6HEA - chains m and n of the 34 polymer chains in the assembly; structure by electron microscopy, 7.04 A resolution (low resolution: residue-level contacts below are approximate; hydrogen-bond / salt-bridge calls are withheld).

# Chain m (and n)
Molecule: Proteasome subunit beta
From: Archaeoglobus fulgidus DSM 4304
Notes: EC 3.4.25.1; chain n of this document is another copy of the same molecule, construct and numbering; everything in this record applies to it too
Reference sequence: Q9P996 (PSB_ARCFU); numbering as in UniProt (aligned over 12-213)
Amino-acid sequence (202 residues; numbered 12 to 213; the number before each row is that of its first residue):
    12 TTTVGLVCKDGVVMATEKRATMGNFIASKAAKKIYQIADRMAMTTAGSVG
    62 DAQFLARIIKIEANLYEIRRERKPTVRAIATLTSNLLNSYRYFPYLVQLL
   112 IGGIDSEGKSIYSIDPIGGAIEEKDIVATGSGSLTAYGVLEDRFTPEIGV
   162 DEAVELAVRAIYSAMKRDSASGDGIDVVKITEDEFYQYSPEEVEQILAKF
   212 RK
UniProt features mapped onto this chain:
  - active site: Thr12 (Nucleophile)

# Chain m / chain n interface
Contacting residue pairs - 30 pairs, chain m then chain n:
  Arg30(m) with Tyr148(n)
  Asn35(m) with Leu145(n)
  Phe36(m) with Ser144(n)
  Ser39(m) with Ser124(n); Glu134(n); Tyr148(n)
  Lys40(m) with Ile137(n); Tyr148(n); Glu152(n)
  Ala41(m) with Glu133(n); Glu134(n)
  Ala42(m) with Ile132(n)
  Lys43(m) with Ile132(n); Glu133(n)
  Gly61(m) with Asp126(n); Gly129(n); Gly130(n)
  Gln64(m) with Asp126(n); Gly130(n); Ala131(n); Ile132(n)
  Phe65(m) with Ser95(n); Asn99(n); Gly129(n); Gly130(n)
  Arg68(m) with Arg88(n); Thr92(n); Gly130(n)
  Phe104(m) with Tyr103(n)
  Pro105(m) with Arg102(n)
Also at the interface, not in a pair above, chain m (19 interface residues in all): Ile37, Ala38, Val60, Asp62, Tyr106
Also at the interface, not in a pair above, chain n (23 interface residues in all): Asn96, Ile128, Thr140, Gly141

# Overview
The interface between chain m and chain n involves 19 residues on one side and 23 on the other. From UniProt:
active-site residue Thr12(m) on chain m.
Both chains are Proteasome subunit beta (Archaeoglobus fulgidus DSM 4304). Entry 6HEA (PAN-proteasome in state
3) was determined by electron microscopy together with 6HE5, 6HE7, 6HE8, 6HE9, 6HEC and 6HED from the same
study.
